PDB entry 8TV9 | electron microscopy, 8.15 A resolution (very low resolution: no residue pairs are listed; an interface is given only as per-side residue counts) | chains AI and AW of the 37 polymer chains in the assembly

== Chain AI ==
Protein: Fimbrial protein
From: Acinetobacter genomosp. 16BJ
UniProtKB: N9RQW9 (N9RQW9_9GAMM); residues 9-78 here = UniProt positions 9-78
Amino-acid sequence (70 residues; row label = number of the first residue in the row):
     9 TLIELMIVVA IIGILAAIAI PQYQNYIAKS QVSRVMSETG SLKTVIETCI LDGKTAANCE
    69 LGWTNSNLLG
Cystine bridges: C57-C67

== Chain AW ==
Protein: Fimbrial protein
From: Acinetobacter genomosp. 16BJ
UniProtKB: N9RQW9 (N9RQW9_9GAMM); residues 79-147 here = UniProt positions 79-147
Amino-acid sequence (69 residues; row label = number of the first residue in the row):
    79 STAAVTGQTG LTITYPASAT ESAAIQGTFG NSAAIKIKNQ TLTWTRTPEG AWSCATTVEA
   139 KFKPAGCAS
Cystine bridges: C132-C145

== Chain AI / chain AW interface ==
At this resolution (8 A) residue pairs are not listed: 4 residues of chain AI and 6 of chain AW lie at the interface.

== Overview ==
4 residues of chain AI face 6 of chain AW across their interface.
Chain AI is Fimbrial protein and chain AW is Fimbrial protein, both from Acinetobacter genomosp. 16BJ; the
structure, Inner Mat-T4P complex, was determined by electron microscopy together with 8TOB, 8TOC, 8TVA, 8TW2
and 8TWC from the same study.
